PDB entry 8IT0 | electron microscopy, 3.50 A resolution | chains A and B of the 8 polymer chains in the assembly

# Chain A
Molecule: Piwi domain-containing protein
From: Thermoflavifilum thermophilum
UniProt: A0A1I7NFD7 (A0A1I7NFD7_9BACT); residues 1-507 here = UniProt positions 1-507
Amino-acid sequence (507 residues; row label = number of the first residue in the row):
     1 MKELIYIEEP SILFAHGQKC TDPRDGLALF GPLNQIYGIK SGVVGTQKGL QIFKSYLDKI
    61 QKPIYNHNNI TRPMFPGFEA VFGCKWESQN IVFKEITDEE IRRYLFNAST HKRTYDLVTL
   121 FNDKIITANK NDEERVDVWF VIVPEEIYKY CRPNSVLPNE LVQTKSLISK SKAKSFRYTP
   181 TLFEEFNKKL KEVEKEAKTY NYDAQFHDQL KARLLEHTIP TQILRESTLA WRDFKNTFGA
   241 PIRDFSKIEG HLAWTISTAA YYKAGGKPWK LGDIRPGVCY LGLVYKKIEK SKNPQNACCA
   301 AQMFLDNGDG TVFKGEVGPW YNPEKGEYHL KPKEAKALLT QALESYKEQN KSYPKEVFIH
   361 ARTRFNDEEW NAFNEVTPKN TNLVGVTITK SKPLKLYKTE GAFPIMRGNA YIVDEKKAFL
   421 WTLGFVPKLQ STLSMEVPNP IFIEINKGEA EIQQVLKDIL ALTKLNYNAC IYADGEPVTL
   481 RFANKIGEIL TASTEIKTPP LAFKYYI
Not modelled in the structure: 158-199

# Chain B
Molecule: TIR domain-containing protein
From: Thermoflavifilum thermophilum
UniProt: A0A1I7NFG5 (A0A1I7NFG5_9BACT); residue numbers follow UniProt; this construct covers 1-450
Amino-acid sequence (450 residues; numbered 1 to 450; the number before each row is that of its first residue):
     1 MRNKIFISHA TPEDDDFTRW LSLKLIGLGY EVWCDILFLD KGVDFWSTIE KEIRENTCKF
    61 LIVSSTAGNK REGVLKELAV ATKVKKHLQD DMFIIPLAID ENLSYDDINI EIVRLNAIDF
   121 KKSWAKGLQD LLDAFEKQNV PKKPPDHSKS NLLYQQIFLH DKQAIEKEET YDSNWFPIIS
   181 FPNELRFHRY DWRLPKQFDV RTLAFPAIRY KEYLCTFAWE YDFIHQLPKT ETYNGQESIR
   241 ISTSDILSGR YDTDFIRNYE CQRLIVQLIN KAFELRMKDK NVREYQMSKT FAYWIEKGKL
   301 EKDKFEKIKL VGKQKNKYWH FGISAAGKLY PSPVLMVSSH IIFTMDGINL IKSKSIQHSS
   361 RRKQGKNWWN DKWREKLLAF IRFLSDDQNA IYLNVGSEEK ILISNKPLKF FGKMSYVTPS
   421 EVTLEEESVL ADINNFEEDT EDLDELEDIE

# Interface between chain A and chain B
Residue-residue contacts - 84 pairs, chain A then chain B:
  Glu3(A) - Lys413(B)  salt bridge
  Asp25(A) - Asn151(B)  hydrogen bond
  Leu29(A) - His147(B)  hydrogen bond (backbone-side chain)
  Leu29(A) - Ser150(B)
  Leu29(A) - Asn151(B)
  Phe30(A) - His147(B)
  Lys62(A) - Trp124(B)
  Pro63(A) - Trp20(B)  hydrogen bond (backbone-side chain)
  Pro63(A) - Lys24(B)
  Tyr65(A) - Asp16(B)  hydrogen bond (backbone-side chain)
  Tyr65(A) - Arg19(B)
  Asn66(A) - Arg19(B)  hydrogen bond (backbone-side chain)
  His67(A) - Asp15(B)  salt bridge
  His67(A) - Arg19(B)  hydrogen bond (backbone-side chain)
  Asn68(A) - Arg19(B)
  Asn68(A) - Glu426(B)
  Asn69(A) - Arg19(B)
  Asn69(A) - Tyr154(B)
  Asn69(A) - Phe158(B)
  Ile70(A) - Glu426(B)
  Thr71(A) - Glu426(B)  hydrogen bond
  Thr71(A) - Leu430(B)
  Pro73(A) - Tyr154(B)
  Met74(A) - Leu23(B)  hydrophobic
  Pro76(A) - Lys24(B)
  Glu145(A) - Leu443(B)
  Tyr148(A) - Thr440(B)
  Tyr148(A) - Glu441(B)  hydrogen bond (side chain-backbone)
  Lys149(A) - Leu443(B)
  Asn154(A) - Asp444(B)  hydrogen bond
  Ile242(A) - Asn435(B)  hydrogen bond (backbone-side chain)
  Ile242(A) - Leu446(B)  hydrophobic
  Arg243(A) - Asn435(B)  hydrogen bond
  Arg243(A) - Asp439(B)  salt bridge
  Phe245(A) - Phe436(B)  hydrophobic
  Ile248(A) - Phe436(B)  hydrophobic
  Leu394(A) - Trp175(B)
  Lys395(A) - Asn174(B)
  Leu396(A) - Asp172(B)
  Leu396(A) - Phe410(B)  hydrophobic
  Tyr397(A) - Tyr171(B)
  Tyr397(A) - Asp172(B)  hydrogen bond (backbone-backbone)
  Tyr397(A) - Ser339(B)  hydrogen bond
  Tyr397(A) - Trp373(B)
  Tyr397(A) - Arg374(B)
  Lys398(A) - Glu169(B)
  Lys398(A) - Tyr171(B)
  Lys398(A) - Asp172(B)  hydrogen bond (backbone-side chain)
  Lys398(A) - Trp369(B)
  Lys398(A) - Arg374(B)
  Thr399(A) - Thr170(B)
  Thr399(A) - Asp172(B)
  Glu400(A) - Glu169(B)
  Gly401(A) - Trp369(B)
  Gly401(A) - Thr418(B)
  Ala402(A) - Trp369(B)
  Ala402(A) - Thr418(B)
  Ala402(A) - Thr423(B)
  Ala402(A) - Glu427(B)
  Phe403(A) - Trp369(B)
  Phe403(A) - Ser415(B)
  Phe403(A) - Tyr416(B)
  Phe403(A) - Val417(B)
  Phe403(A) - Thr418(B)
  Pro404(A) - Trp369(B)
  Ile405(A) - Tyr171(B)  hydrophobic
  Met406(A) - Met414(B)  hydrophobic
  Phe425(A) - Tyr416(B)  hydrophobic
  Pro427(A) - Lys162(B)
  Pro427(A) - Tyr416(B)
  Lys428(A) - Leu159(B)
  Leu429(A) - Leu159(B)
  Gln430(A) - Leu159(B)
  Gln430(A) - Asp161(B)  hydrogen bond (side chain-backbone)
  Ser431(A) - Glu426(B)  hydrogen bond
  Thr432(A) - Leu430(B)
  Met435(A) - Arg362(B)
  Met435(A) - Gly365(B)
  Met435(A) - Lys366(B)
  Met435(A) - Ala431(B)  hydrophobic
  Glu436(A) - Asn370(B)
  Glu436(A) - Trp373(B)
  Val437(A) - Asn370(B)  hydrogen bond (backbone-side chain)
  Ala469(A) - Glu437(B)
Interface residues without a listed pair, chain A (59 interface residues in all): Lys2, Asp58, Gln61, Gln205, Arg225, Asp244, His251, Leu252, Pro393, Val413, Asp414
Interface residues without a listed pair, chain B (59 interface residues in all): Ser123, Ala125, Ser173, Tyr330, Met336, Asp371, Phe411, Pro419, Ile433

# Overview
Chain A and chain B each contribute 59 residues to their interface, with 17 hydrogen bonds and 3 salt bridges.
Polar pairs include Glu3(A)-Lys413(B), His67(A)-Asp15(B) and Arg243(A)-Asp439(B).
Here chain A is Piwi domain-containing protein and chain B is TIR domain-containing protein, both from
Thermoflavifilum thermophilum. Entry 8IT0 (Cryo-EM structure of Crt-SPARTA-gRNA-tDNA dimer (conformation-2))
was determined by electron microscopy (same publication as 8IT1, 8ISY, 8ISZ and 8K9G).
